Entry 4WJG (X-ray diffraction, 3.10 A resolution); this record covers chains C and H of the 10 polymer chains in the assembly.

Chain C (and H):
Name: Haptoglobin
Source organism: Homo sapiens
Notes: chain H of this document is another copy of the same molecule, construct and numbering; everything in this record applies to it too
Reference sequence: P00738 (HPT_HUMAN); the construct lacks a stretch of the UniProt sequence, so the offset changes along the chain: 92-157 = UniProt 92-157; 158-402 = UniProt 162-406
Chain sequence (315 residues; row label = number of the first residue in the row; a row labelled like 157A-157D holds insertion residues (157A, then the next letters in order)):
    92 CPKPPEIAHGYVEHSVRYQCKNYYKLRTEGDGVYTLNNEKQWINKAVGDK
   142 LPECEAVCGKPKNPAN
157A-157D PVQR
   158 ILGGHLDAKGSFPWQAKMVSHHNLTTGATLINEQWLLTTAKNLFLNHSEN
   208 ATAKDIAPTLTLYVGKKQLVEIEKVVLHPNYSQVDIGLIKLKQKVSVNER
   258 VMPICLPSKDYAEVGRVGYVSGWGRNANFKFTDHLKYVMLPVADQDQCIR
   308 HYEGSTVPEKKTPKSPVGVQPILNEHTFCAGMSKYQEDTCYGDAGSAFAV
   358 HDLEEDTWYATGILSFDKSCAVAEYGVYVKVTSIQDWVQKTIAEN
Unresolved in the structure: 157A-157D, 402
Curated features (UniProtKB/Swiss-Prot):
  - region: Val-314 to Thr-319 (Interaction with CD163)
  - glycosylation (N-linked (GlcNAc...) asparagine): Asn-180 (complex), Asn-203, Asn-207, Asn-237 (complex)
Cystine bridges: Cys-111/Cys-145, Cys-149/Cys-262, Cys-305/Cys-336, Cys-347/Cys-377
Covalent attachments: N-acetylglucosamine (NAG) linked to Asn-180, Asn-203, Asn-207, Asn-237

How chain C and chain H interact:
Disulfides between the chains: Cys-92(C)/Cys-92(H)
Contacting residue pairs - 59 pairs, chain C then chain H:
  Cys-92(C) with Cys-92(H), disulfide; Lys-94(H); His-105(H)
  Pro-93(C) with Trp-133(H), hydrogen bond (backbone-side chain)
  Pro-95(C) with Tyr-109(H); Trp-133(H)
  Pro-96(C) with Tyr-109(H), hydrogen bond (backbone-side chain); Leu-142(H), hydrophobic
  Ile-98(C) with Tyr-109(H), hydrophobic; Leu-142(H), hydrophobic; Pro-143(H); Cys-145(H), hydrophobic
  Ala-99(C) with Cys-145(H)
  His-100(C) with Lys-112(H), hydrogen bond (backbone-backbone); Tyr-115(H), hydrogen bond; Cys-145(H)
  Gly-101(C) with Gln-110(H); Cys-145(H)
  Tyr-102(C) with Tyr-109(H); Gln-110(H), hydrogen bond (backbone-backbone); Lys-112(H)
  Val-103(C) with Val-107(H), hydrophobic; Arg-108(H); Tyr-109(H), hydrophobic
  Glu-104(C) with Val-107(H); Arg-108(H), salt bridge
  His-105(C) with Cys-92(H), hydrogen bond (side chain-backbone); Ser-106(H)
  Ser-106(C) with His-105(H); Ser-106(H), hydrogen bond (backbone-backbone)
  Val-107(C) with Pro-95(H), hydrophobic; Val-103(H), hydrophobic; Glu-104(H); His-105(H)
  Arg-108(C) with Tyr-102(H); Val-103(H); Glu-104(H), salt bridge
  Tyr-109(C) with Pro-95(H); Pro-96(H), hydrogen bond (side chain-backbone); Ile-98(H), hydrophobic; Tyr-102(H); Val-103(H), hydrophobic
  Gln-110(C) with Gly-101(H); Tyr-102(H), hydrogen bond (backbone-backbone); Glu-104(H)
  Cys-111(C) with His-100(H); Gly-101(H)
  Lys-112(C) with His-100(H), hydrogen bond (backbone-backbone)
  Tyr-115(C) with His-100(H), hydrogen bond
  Trp-133(C) with Pro-93(H), hydrogen bond (side chain-backbone); Lys-94(H); Pro-95(H)
  Leu-142(C) with Pro-96(H), hydrophobic; Ile-98(H), hydrophobic
  Pro-143(C) with Ile-98(H)
  Cys-145(C) with Ile-98(H), hydrophobic; Ala-99(H), hydrogen bond (side chain-backbone); His-100(H), hydrogen bond (side chain-backbone); Gly-101(H)
Interface residues without a listed pair, chain C (30 interface residues in all): Lys-94, Glu-97, Leu-117, Leu-127, Glu-144, Ser-253
Interface residues without a listed pair, chain H (27 interface residues in all): Glu-97, Cys-111, Ser-253

Summary:
Chain C and chain H form an interface of 30 and 27 residues respectively; the contacts include 1 disulfide
bond, 14 hydrogen bonds and 2 salt bridges. Polar pairs include Glu-104(C)/Arg-108(H), Pro-93(C)/Trp-133(H)
and Pro-96(C)/Tyr-109(H).
Both chains are Haptoglobin (Homo sapiens). Entry 4WJG (Structure of T. brucei haptoglobin-hemoglobin receptor
binding to human haptoglobin-hemoglobin) was determined by X-ray diffraction.
